Entry 3MXH (X-ray diffraction, 2.30 A resolution); this record covers chains P and R.

Chain P:
Protein: U1 small nuclear ribonucleoprotein A
From: Homo sapiens
Reference sequence: P09012 (SNRPA_HUMAN); numbering as in UniProt (aligned over 1-98)
Sequence (98 residues; each row starts with the number of its first residue):
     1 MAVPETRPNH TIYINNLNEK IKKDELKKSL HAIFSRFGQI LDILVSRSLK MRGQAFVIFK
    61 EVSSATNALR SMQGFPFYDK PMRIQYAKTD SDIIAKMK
Disordered / not traced: 1-6, 94-98
Construct notes: engineered mutation His31 (Tyr in P09012), Arg36 (Gln in P09012)
Swiss-Prot annotation at these positions:
  - modified residue: Ala2 (N-acetylalanine), Lys60 (N6-acetyllysine)

Chain R:
Molecule: c-di-GMP riboswitch
Sequence (92 nucleotides; numbered 8 to 98; the number before each row is that of its first residue):
     8 XGUCACGCAC AGGGCAAACC AUUCGAAAGA GUGGGACGCA AAGCCUCCGG CCUAAACC
   660 AUUGCACUCC
    75 GGUAGGUAGC GGGGUUACCG AUGG
Modified positions: GTP (guanosine-5'-triphosphate) at position 8
Bound ions: Mg2+ site 1 near G42 (its only coordinating residue here); Mg2+ site 2 near A48 (its only coordinating residue here)
Ligand contacts: c-di-GMP (C2E; 9,9'-[(2R,3R,3aS,5S,7aR,9R,10R,10aS,12S,14aR)-3,5,10,12-tetrahydroxy-5,12-dioxidooctahydro-2H,7H-difuro[3,2-d:3',2'-j][1,3,7,9,2,8]tetraoxadiphosphacyclododecine-2,9-diyl]bis(2-amino-1,9-dihydro-6H-purin-6-one)): G14, A16, C17, A18, G19, G20, G21, C46, A47, A48, A49, G50, C92, C93
Reported in the primary citation:
  - Mg2+ coordination through a water molecule: G19, G20
  - binding site for c-di-GMP: C17, A18, G20, C46, A47, A48, C92
  - contacts within the chain: C15-A95 (pi stacking), A16-A95 (pi stacking), A23-C44 (hydrogen bond), C44-G83, A12-G97, C11-G98
  - mutagenesis - C15A/C17A/C44U/G83A (3-fold), C15U/C44U/G83A (6-fold), A16U/C44U/G83A (100-fold), G20A (20-fold), G20C, G20U (>10,000-fold), C44G (25,000-fold), C44U (>100,000-fold), C44U/G83A (20,000-fold), A47C (>100,000-fold), A47G (>100,000-fold), A47U (>100,000-fold), C92A (10,000-fold), C92G (2,000,000-fold): decreased binding to c-di-GMP
  - mutagenesis - C92U (1500-fold): decreased binding to c-di-GMP (citing earlier work)
  - mutagenesis - C15G/C44U/G83A, C17G/C44U/G83A (800-fold), C17U/C44U/G83A (800-fold): abolished binding to c-di-GMP
  - mutagenesis - C44U/G83A/A91G (2-fold): increased binding to c-di-GMP

How chain P and chain R interact:
Contacting residue pairs (34; chain P residue first):
  Tyr13(P) - G663(R)  base contact
  Tyr13(P) - C664(R)  stacking on the base
  Asn15(P) - U662(R)  hydrogen bond to the base
  Asn15(P) - G663(R)  base contact
  Asn16(P) - U662(R)  hydrogen bond to the base
  Asn16(P) - G663(R)  hydrogen bond to the base
  Glu19(P) - U661(R)  hydrogen bond to the base
  Glu19(P) - U662(R)  base contact
  Glu19(P) - G663(R)  hydrogen bond to the base
  Lys22(P) - A62(R)  phosphate contact
  Leu44(P) - A665(R)  base contact
  Ser48(P) - G75(R)  phosphate contact
  Leu49(P) - G75(R)  hydrogen bond to the phosphate
  Lys50(P) - G663(R)  hydrogen bond to the sugar
  Lys50(P) - A665(R)  salt bridge to the phosphate
  Met51(P) - A665(R)  sugar contact
  Arg52(P) - G75(R)  hydrogen bond to the base
  Arg52(P) - A660(R)  hydrogen bond to the base
  Arg52(P) - U661(R)  base contact
  Arg52(P) - G663(R)  hydrogen bond to the base
  Gly53(P) - G663(R)  base contact
  Gln54(P) - G663(R)  base contact
  Gln54(P) - C664(R)  sugar contact
  Phe56(P) - C664(R)  sugar contact
  Phe56(P) - A665(R)  stacking on the base
  Lys80(P) - U662(R)  hydrogen bond to the base
  Gln85(P) - C664(R)  hydrogen bond to the base
  Tyr86(P) - C664(R)  hydrogen bond to the base
  Ala87(P) - C664(R)  base contact
  Lys88(P) - C664(R)  base contact
  Thr89(P) - A665(R)  hydrogen bond to the base
  Thr89(P) - C666(R)  hydrogen bond to the base
  Ser91(P) - C666(R)  base contact
  Asp92(P) - C666(R)  hydrogen bond to the base
Also at the interface, not in a pair above, chain P (25 interface residues in all): Leu17, Arg47, Asp90
Also at the interface, not in a pair above, chain R (11 interface residues in all): A61, C669

Overview:
The interface between chain P and chain R involves 25 residues on one side and 11 on the other; the contacts
include 16 hydrogen bonds, 1 salt bridge and 2 aromatic stacking contacts. Polar pairs include
Asn15(P)-U662(R), Asn16(P)-U662(R) and Asn16(P)-G663(R). The paper reports a binding site for c-di-GMP at
C17(R), A18(R) and G20(R) among others; C15A/C17A/C44U/G83A, C15U/C44U/G83A and A16U/C44U/G83A of chain R,
among others, reduce binding to c-di-GMP; 19 substitutions were tested in all.
Chain P is U1 small nuclear ribonucleoprotein A (Homo sapiens) and chain R is c-di-GMP riboswitch; the
structure, Native structure of a c-di-GMP riboswitch from V. cholerae, was determined by X-ray diffraction
together with 3MUM, 3MUR, 3MUT and 3MUV from the same study.
